Entry 8QEK (electron microscopy, 3.60 A resolution); this record covers chains p and b of the 13 polymer chains in the assembly.

Chain p:
Molecule: Portal protein
Organism: Staphylococcus phage 812
Reference sequence: A0A0U1WIV9 (A0A0U1WIV9_9CAUD); residues 1-563 here = UniProt positions 1-563
Chain sequence (563 residues; row label = number of the first residue in the row):
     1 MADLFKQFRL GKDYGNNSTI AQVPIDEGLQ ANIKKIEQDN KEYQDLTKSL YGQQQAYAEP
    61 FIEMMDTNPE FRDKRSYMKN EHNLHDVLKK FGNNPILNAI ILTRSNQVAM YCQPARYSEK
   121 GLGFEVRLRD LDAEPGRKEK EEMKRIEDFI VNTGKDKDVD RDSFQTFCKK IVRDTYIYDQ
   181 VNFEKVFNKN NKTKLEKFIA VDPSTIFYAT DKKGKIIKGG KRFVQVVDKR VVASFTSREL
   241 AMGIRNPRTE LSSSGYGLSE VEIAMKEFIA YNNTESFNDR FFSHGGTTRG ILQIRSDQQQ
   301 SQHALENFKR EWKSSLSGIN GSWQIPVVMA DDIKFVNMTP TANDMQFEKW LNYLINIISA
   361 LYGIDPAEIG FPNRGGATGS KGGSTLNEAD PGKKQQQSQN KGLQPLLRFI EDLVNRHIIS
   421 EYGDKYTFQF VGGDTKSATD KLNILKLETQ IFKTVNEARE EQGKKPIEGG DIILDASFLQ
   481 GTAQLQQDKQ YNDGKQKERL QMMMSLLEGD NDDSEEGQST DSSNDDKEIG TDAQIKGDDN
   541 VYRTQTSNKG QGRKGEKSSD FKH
Disordered / not traced: 1-48, 379-395, 507-563

Chain b:
Molecule: Putative neck protein
Organism: Staphylococcus phage 812
Reference sequence: A1YTN6 (A1YTN6_9CAUD); numbering as in UniProt (aligned over 1-302)
Chain sequence (302 residues; numbered 1 to 302; the number before each row is that of its first residue):
     1 MVNSMFGGDL DPYEKSLNYE YPYHPSGNPK HIDVSEIDNL TLADYGWSPD AVKAYMFGIV
    61 VQNPDTGQPM GDEFYNHILE RAVGKAERAL DISILPDTQH EMRDYHETEF NSYMFVHAYR
   121 KPILQVENLQ LQFNGRPIYK YPANWWKVEH LAGHVQLFPT ALMQTGQSMS YDAVFNGYPQ
   181 LAGVYPPSGA TFAPQMIRLE YVSGMLPRKK AGRNKPWEMP PELEQLVIKY ALKEIYQVWG
   241 NLIIGAGIAN KTLEVDGITE TIGTTQSAMY GGASAQILQI NEDIKELLDG LRAYFGYNMI
   301 GL
Disordered / not traced: 1-16, 162-188
Ion coordination: Zn2+: His-117 (shared with 1 residue of chain D)

Chain p / chain b interface:
Contacting residue pairs (28):
  Gln-298(p) with Arg-88(b), hydrogen bond (side chain-backbone); Ala-89(b), hydrogen bond (side chain-backbone); Arg-292(b)
  Gln-299(p) with Gly-296(b); Tyr-297(b); Asn-298(b), hydrogen bond (side chain-backbone)
  Gln-300(p) with Asn-298(b), hydrogen bond (backbone-side chain)
  Ser-301(p) with Asp-91(b); Asn-298(b)
  Gln-302(p) with Asp-91(b), hydrogen bond (backbone-side chain); His-117(b); Asn-298(b)
  His-303(p) with Tyr-119(b)
  Leu-305(p) with Met-299(b); Ile-300(b), hydrophobic
  Glu-306(p) with Arg-103(b), salt bridge; His-117(b); Tyr-119(b); Ile-300(b)
  Lys-309(p) with His-106(b); Glu-109(b), salt bridge; Ile-300(b); Gly-301(b), hydrogen bond (side chain-backbone)
  Arg-310(p) with Asp-104(b), salt bridge; Tyr-119(b)
  Trp-312(p) with Leu-302(b)
  Lys-313(p) with His-106(b); Leu-302(b), hydrogen bond (side chain-backbone)
Interface residues without a listed pair, chain p (14 interface residues in all): Leu-292, Ser-314
Interface residues without a listed pair, chain b (19 interface residues in all): Ala-118, Phe-192

Overview:
14 residues of chain p face 19 of chain b across their interface; the contacts include 7 hydrogen bonds and 3
salt bridges. Among the polar pairs are Glu-306(p)/Arg-103(b), Lys-309(p)/Glu-109(b) and
Arg-310(p)/Asp-104(b).
Chain p is Portal protein and chain b is Putative neck protein, both from Staphylococcus phage 812; the
structure, Neck and tail of phage 812 after tail contraction (composite), was determined by electron
microscopy together with 8Q01, 8Q1I, 8Q7D, 8QEM, 8QJE, 8QKH, 8R5G and 8R69 from the same study.
